Entry 3ZKM (X-ray diffraction, 1.85 A resolution); this record covers chains A and L of the 3 polymer chains in the assembly.

[Chain A]
Molecule: Beta-secretase 2
From: Homo sapiens
Notes: EC 3.4.23.45; fragment: extracellular, residues 75-460
UniProtKB: Q9Y5Z0 (BACE2_HUMAN); residues 13-398 here correspond to UniProt positions 75-460 (UniProt number = residue number + 62)
Sequence (386 residues; numbered 13 to 398; the number before each row is that of its first residue):
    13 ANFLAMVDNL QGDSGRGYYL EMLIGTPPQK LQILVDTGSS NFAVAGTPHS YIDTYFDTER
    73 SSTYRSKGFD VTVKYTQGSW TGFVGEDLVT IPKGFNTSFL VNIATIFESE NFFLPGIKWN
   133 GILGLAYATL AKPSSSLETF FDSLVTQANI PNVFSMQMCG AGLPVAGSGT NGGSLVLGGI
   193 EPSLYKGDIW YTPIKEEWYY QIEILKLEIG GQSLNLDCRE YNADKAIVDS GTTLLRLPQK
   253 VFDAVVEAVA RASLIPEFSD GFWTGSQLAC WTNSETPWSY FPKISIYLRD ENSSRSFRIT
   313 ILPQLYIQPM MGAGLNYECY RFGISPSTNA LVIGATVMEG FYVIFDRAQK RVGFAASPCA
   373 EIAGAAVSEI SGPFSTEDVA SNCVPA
Not modelled in the structure: 13, 174-182, 398
Swiss-Prot annotation at these positions:
  - active site: Asp-48, Asp-241
  - glycosylation (N-linked (GlcNAc...) asparagine): Asn-108, Asn-304
Disulfides: Cys-171/Cys-371, Cys-230/Cys-395, Cys-282/Cys-331

[Chain L]
Molecule: Fab light chain
From: Mus musculus
Notes: antibody fragment or engineered binder
Sequence (218 residues; numbered 1 to 218; the number before each row is that of its first residue):
     1 NIVLSQSPGS LAVSLGQRAT ISCRASKSVD TYGHSFIHWY QQKPGQPPNL LIHLASNLES
    61 GVPARFSGRG SGTDFTLTID PVEADDAATY YCQQNNEDPW TFGGGTKLEI KRADAAPTVS
   121 IFPPSSEQLT SGGASVVCFL NNFYPKDINV KWKIDGSERQ NGVLNSWTDQ DSKDSTYSMS
   181 STLTLTKDEY ERHNSYTCEA THKTSTSPIV KSFNRNEC
Not modelled in the structure: 218
Disulfides: Cys-23/Cys-92, Cys-138/Cys-198

[How chain A and chain L interact]
Contacting residue pairs - 36 pairs, chain A then chain L:
  Phe-254(A) with Ser-71(L)
  Asp-255(A) with Ser-71(L), hydrogen bond
  Val-258(A) with Gly-33(L)
  Glu-259(A) with Ser-56(L)
  Val-261(A) with His-34(L)
  Ala-262(A) with His-34(L); Asn-57(L), hydrogen bond (backbone-side chain)
  Arg-263(A) with Asn-57(L)
  Ser-265(A) with His-34(L), hydrogen bond
  Ile-267(A) with His-34(L)
  Phe-270(A) with Phe-36(L), hydrophobic; Asn-95(L); Trp-100(L), hydrophobic
  Trp-275(A) with Asp-98(L), hydrogen bond; Trp-100(L), hydrogen bond (backbone-side chain)
  Thr-276(A) with Asn-95(L); Asn-96(L), hydrogen bond (side chain-backbone); Glu-97(L); Asp-98(L)
  Gly-277(A) with Thr-31(L), hydrogen bond (backbone-side chain); Phe-36(L); Asn-95(L), hydrogen bond (backbone-backbone); Asn-96(L)
  Ser-278(A) with Thr-31(L); Asn-96(L), hydrogen bond (side chain-backbone); Glu-97(L)
  Leu-280(A) with Tyr-32(L), hydrogen bond (backbone-side chain)
  Ala-281(A) with Tyr-32(L), hydrogen bond (backbone-side chain)
  Trp-283(A) with Tyr-32(L), hydrogen bond
  Pro-289(A) with Tyr-32(L), hydrophobic
  Phe-293(A) with Tyr-32(L), hydrophobic; His-34(L)
  Ile-319(A) with Tyr-32(L)
  Tyr-332(A) with Tyr-32(L)
  Phe-334(A) with Tyr-32(L); Gly-33(L)
Other interface residues (no listed pair), chain A (23 interface residues in all): Gln-251
Other interface residues (no listed pair), chain L (15 interface residues in all): Gly-68, Arg-69

[Overview]
23 residues of chain A and 15 residues of chain L are in contact, with 12 hydrogen bonds. Polar contacts
include Asp-255(A)/Ser-71(L), Ala-262(A)/Asn-57(L) and Ser-265(A)/His-34(L). From UniProt: active-site
residues Asp-48(A) and Asp-241(A) on chain A.
Here chain A is Beta-secretase 2 (Homo sapiens) and chain L is Fab light chain (Mus musculus). Entry 3ZKM
(BACE2 fab complex) was determined by X-ray diffraction (same publication as 3ZKN, 3ZKS, 3ZKX, 3ZL7, 4BEL and
4BFB).
